Entry 7ZDT (electron microscopy, 2.71 A resolution); this record covers chains C and D.

== Chain C ==
Name: ATP-binding/permease protein CydC
Organism: Escherichia coli K-12
UniProtKB: P23886 (CYDC_ECOLI); numbering as in UniProt (aligned over 1-573)
Amino-acid sequence (573 residues; numbered 1 to 573; the number before each row is that of its first residue):
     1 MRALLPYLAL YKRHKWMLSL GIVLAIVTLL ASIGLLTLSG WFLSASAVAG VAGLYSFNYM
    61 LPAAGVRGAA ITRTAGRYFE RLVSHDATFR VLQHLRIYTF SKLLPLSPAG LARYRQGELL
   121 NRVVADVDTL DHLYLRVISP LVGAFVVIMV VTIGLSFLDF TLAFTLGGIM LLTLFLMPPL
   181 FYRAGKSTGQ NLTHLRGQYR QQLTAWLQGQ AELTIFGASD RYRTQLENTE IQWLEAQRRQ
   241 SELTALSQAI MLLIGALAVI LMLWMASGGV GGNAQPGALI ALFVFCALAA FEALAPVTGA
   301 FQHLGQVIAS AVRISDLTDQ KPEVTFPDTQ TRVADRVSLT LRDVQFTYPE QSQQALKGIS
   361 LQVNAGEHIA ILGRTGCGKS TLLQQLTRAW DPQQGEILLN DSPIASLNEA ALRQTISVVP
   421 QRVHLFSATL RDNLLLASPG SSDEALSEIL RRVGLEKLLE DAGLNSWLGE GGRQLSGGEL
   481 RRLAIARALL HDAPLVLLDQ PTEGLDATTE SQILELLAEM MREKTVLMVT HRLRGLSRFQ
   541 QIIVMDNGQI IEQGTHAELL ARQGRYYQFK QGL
Not modelled in the structure: 573
Construct notes: engineered mutation Gln-500 (Glu in P23886)
Swiss-Prot annotation at these positions:
  - binding site (ATP): Gly-373 to Ser-380
Bound ions: Mg2+: Ser-380, Gln-421 (together with ATP)
Residues lining bound ligands: ATP (adenosine-5'-triphosphate): Tyr-348, Gln-351, Ala-355, Arg-374, Thr-375, Gly-376, Cys-377, Gly-378, Lys-379, Ser-380, Thr-381, Gln-421, Gln-500, His-531
From the paper describing this entry:
  - binding site for ATP: His-531
  - catalytic residues: His-531

== Chain D ==
Name: ATP-binding/permease protein CydD
Organism: Escherichia coli K-12
UniProtKB: P29018 (CYDD_ECOLI); residues 1-588 here = UniProt positions 1-588
Amino-acid sequence (588 residues; row label = number of the first residue in the row):
     1 MNKSRQKELT RWLKQQSVIS QRWLNISRLL GFVSGILIIA QAWFMARILQ HMIMENIPRE
    61 ALLLPFTLLV LTFVLRAWVV WLRERVGYHA GQHIRFAIRR QVLDRLQQAG PAWIQGKPAG
   121 SWATLVLEQI DDMHDYYARY LPQMALAVSV PLLIVVAIFP SNWAAALILL GTAPLIPLFM
   181 ALVGMGAADA NRRNFLALAR LSGHFLDRLR GMETLRIFGR GEAEIESIRS ASEDFRQRTM
   241 EVLRLAFLSS GILEFFTSLS IALVAVYFGF SYLGELDFGH YDTGVTLAAG FLALILAPEF
   301 FQPLRDLGTF YHAKAQAVGA ADSLKTFMET PLAHPQRGEA ELASTDPVTI EAEELFITSP
   361 EGKTLAGPLN FTLPAGQRAV LVGRSGSGKS SLLNALSGFL SYQGSLRING IELRDLSPES
   421 WRKHLSWVGQ NPQLPAATLR DNVLLARPDA SEQELQAALD NAWVSEFLPL LPQGVDTPVG
   481 DQAARLSVGQ AQRVAVARAL LNPCSLLLLD EPAASLDAHS EQRVMEALNA ASLRQTTLMV
   541 THQLEDLADW DVIWVMQDGR IIEQGRYAEL SVAGGPFATL LAHRQEEI
Not modelled in the structure: 584-588
Swiss-Prot annotation at these positions:
  - binding site (ATP): Leu-373 to Val-380
Residues lining bound ligands: ATP (adenosine-5'-triphosphate): Leu-470, Ala-484, Arg-485, Leu-486, Ser-487, Val-488, Gly-489, Gln-490, Ser-515

== Interface between chain C and chain D ==
Contacting residue pairs - 265 pairs, chain C then chain D:
  Ser-39(C) with Ala-265(D); Leu-294(D)
  Gly-40(C) with Phe-291(D); Leu-294(D)
  Phe-42(C) with Ala-265(D); Gly-269(D)
  Leu-43(C) with Ala-265(D); Phe-268(D), hydrophobic; Tyr-272(D); Leu-287(D); Gly-290(D)
  Ser-44(C) with Phe-291(D)
  Ser-46(C) with Gly-269(D), hydrogen bond (side chain-backbone); Tyr-272(D); Leu-273(D)
  Ala-47(C) with Met-54(D); Tyr-272(D); Leu-287(D), hydrophobic
  Val-48(C) with Ile-53(D), hydrophobic
  Gly-50(C) with Tyr-272(D); Leu-273(D)
  Val-51(C) with Tyr-272(D); Leu-273(D)
  Leu-54(C) with Leu-273(D); Glu-275(D)
  Phe-57(C) with Leu-273(D), hydrophobic
  Tyr-59(C) with Phe-270(D), hydrophobic; Leu-273(D), hydrophobic; Glu-275(D), hydrogen bond
  Val-66(C) with Val-266(D), hydrophobic
  Ala-70(C) with Ser-258(D)
  Arg-73(C) with Glu-254(D), salt bridge; Thr-257(D); Ser-258(D), hydrogen bond
  Thr-74(C) with Gly-251(D), hydrogen bond (side chain-backbone); Glu-254(D); Phe-255(D)
  Arg-77(C) with Glu-254(D), salt bridge
  Tyr-78(C) with Phe-247(D); Leu-248(D)
  Arg-81(C) with Phe-247(D); Ser-250(D), hydrogen bond
  Leu-82(C) with Arg-244(D)
  His-85(C) with Met-240(D); Leu-243(D); Phe-247(D)
  Phe-89(C) with Arg-236(D); Met-240(D), hydrophobic; Leu-243(D), hydrophobic
  Arg-90(C) with Arg-236(D)
  Gln-93(C) with Ser-232(D); Glu-233(D), hydrogen bond; Arg-236(D), hydrogen bond
  Arg-96(C) with Leu-201(D); Ser-232(D)
  Ile-97(C) with Ile-225(D), hydrophobic; Arg-229(D)
  Phe-100(C) with Phe-205(D), hydrophobic; Glu-224(D); Ile-228(D), hydrophobic
  Ser-101(C) with Ile-225(D)
  Leu-103(C) with Phe-205(D), hydrophobic; Met-212(D), hydrophobic
  Leu-104(C) with Leu-215(D), hydrophobic; Gly-221(D)
  Ser-107(C) with Met-212(D), hydrogen bond (side chain-backbone); Glu-213(D), hydrogen bond
  Pro-108(C) with Glu-213(D); Arg-216(D)
  Leu-111(C) with Leu-209(D), hydrophobic; Met-212(D), hydrophobic
  Tyr-114(C) with Asp-481(D)
  Arg-115(C) with Gly-480(D); Asp-481(D), salt bridge
  Gln-116(C) with Leu-206(D); Leu-209(D); Arg-210(D); Asp-481(D), hydrogen bond (backbone-side chain); Gln-482(D), hydrogen bond
  Leu-119(C) with Phe-205(D); Leu-209(D), hydrophobic
  Leu-120(C) with Ser-202(D); Phe-205(D), hydrophobic; Leu-206(D), hydrophobic
  Val-123(C) with Phe-205(D), hydrophobic
  Val-124(C) with Ser-202(D)
  Asp-128(C) with Phe-235(D)
  Tyr-199(C) with Arg-99(D); Leu-103(D); Leu-127(D), hydrophobic
  Arg-200(C) with Leu-127(D); Glu-128(D), salt bridge
  Leu-203(C) with Leu-103(D), hydrophobic; Ala-123(D), hydrophobic; Val-126(D), hydrophobic; Leu-127(D), hydrophobic
  Trp-206(C) with Gln-107(D)
  Leu-207(C) with Leu-106(D), hydrophobic; Ile-114(D), hydrophobic; Trp-122(D), hydrophobic
  Gln-208(C) with Arg-210(D), hydrogen bond; Gln-433(D); Gln-482(D), hydrogen bond
  Gln-210(C) with Ile-114(D)
  Ala-211(C) with Pro-111(D), hydrophobic; Phe-399(D); Trp-427(D)
  Glu-212(C) with Gln-433(D), hydrogen bond (side chain-backbone); Leu-445(D); Arg-498(D)
  Thr-214(C) with Arg-422(D)
  Ile-215(C) with Ser-397(D); Phe-399(D), hydrophobic; Arg-422(D); Leu-425(D), hydrophobic; Trp-427(D)
  Phe-216(C) with Trp-427(D); Leu-445(D); Ala-446(D); Arg-498(D)
  Ala-218(C) with Leu-445(D), hydrophobic
  Ser-219(C) with Gln-107(D)
  Asp-220(C) with Gln-107(D), hydrogen bond
  Arg-221(C) with Leu-445(D), hydrogen bond (side chain-backbone); Pro-448(D)
  Tyr-222(C) with Ala-436(D)
  Arg-223(C) with Arg-100(D), hydrogen bond (side chain-backbone); Leu-103(D); Asp-104(D), salt bridge; Gln-107(D)
  Glu-227(C) with Phe-96(D); Arg-100(D), salt bridge
  Glu-230(C) with Phe-96(D); Arg-99(D), salt bridge
  Ile-231(C) with Phe-96(D), hydrophobic
  Trp-233(C) with Leu-127(D), hydrophobic; Asp-131(D)
  Leu-234(C) with Tyr-88(D); Gln-92(D); Arg-95(D); Phe-96(D), hydrophobic
  Gln-237(C) with Tyr-88(D); Arg-95(D); Asp-131(D)
  Arg-238(C) with Tyr-88(D), hydrogen bond (backbone-side chain)
  Ser-241(C) with Tyr-88(D)
  Glu-242(C) with Arg-85(D), salt bridge
  Ala-245(C) with Trp-81(D); Glu-84(D); Arg-85(D)
  Leu-246(C) with Trp-81(D)
  Gln-248(C) with Val-80(D); Glu-84(D)
  Ala-249(C) with Ala-77(D); Trp-81(D), hydrophobic
  Leu-252(C) with Phe-73(D); Arg-76(D); Ala-77(D)
  Leu-253(C) with Ala-77(D), hydrophobic
  Ala-256(C) with Phe-73(D), hydrophobic
  Val-259(C) with Met-45(D), hydrophobic
  Ile-260(C) with Leu-69(D), hydrophobic; Val-70(D), hydrophobic
  Leu-263(C) with Ile-48(D), hydrophobic; Leu-49(D), hydrophobic; Met-52(D), hydrophobic; Phe-66(D), hydrophobic; Leu-69(D), hydrophobic
  Trp-264(C) with Arg-59(D), hydrogen bond (backbone-side chain)
  Met-265(C) with Arg-59(D)
  Ser-267(C) with Met-52(D); Arg-59(D), hydrogen bond
  Gly-268(C) with Arg-59(D)
  Gln-275(C) with Asn-56(D)
  Gly-277(C) with Ile-53(D)
  Ala-281(C) with Ile-53(D), hydrophobic; Phe-291(D), hydrophobic
  Phe-285(C) with Leu-49(D), hydrophobic; Phe-291(D), hydrophobic; Leu-294(D), hydrophobic; Ile-295(D), hydrophobic
  Leu-288(C) with Met-45(D), hydrophobic
  Gln-351(C) with Pro-472(D); Arg-485(D), hydrogen bond
  Gln-353(C) with Pro-469(D); Leu-470(D)
  Gly-373(C) with Asp-517(D)
  Arg-374(C) with Asp-517(D); His-519(D), hydrogen bond
  Thr-375(C) with Arg-493(D), hydrogen bond; Ser-515(D); Leu-516(D); Asp-517(D); Ser-520(D)
  Gly-376(C) with Ser-487(D); Gln-490(D)
  Gln-384(C) with Glu-213(D), hydrogen bond; Arg-216(D), hydrogen bond
  Thr-387(C) with Arg-216(D), hydrogen bond (backbone-side chain); Ile-217(D)
  Ala-389(C) with Arg-216(D)
  Arg-413(C) with Arg-216(D), hydrogen bond (side chain-backbone); Ile-217(D); Gly-219(D)
  Val-418(C) with Ile-217(D), hydrophobic
  Gln-421(C) with Val-488(D); Ser-515(D), hydrogen bond
  Arg-422(C) with Val-488(D); Ala-491(D)
  His-424(C) with Asp-207(D), salt bridge; Arg-210(D); Gly-211(D); Thr-214(D)
  Phe-426(C) with Asp-207(D); Arg-208(D); Gly-211(D); Thr-214(D); Leu-215(D), hydrophobic
  Ser-427(C) with Asp-207(D), hydrogen bond (backbone-side chain); Arg-208(D)
  Ala-428(C) with Arg-208(D)
  Leu-435(C) with Arg-220(D)
  Leu-436(C) with Thr-214(D); Phe-218(D), hydrophobic; Arg-220(D)
  Ala-437(C) with Phe-218(D), hydrophobic
  Pro-439(C) with Arg-220(D)
  Gly-469(C) with Gln-115(D), hydrogen bond (backbone-side chain)
  Glu-470(C) with Gln-115(D); Pro-118(D); Ala-119(D)
  Gly-471(C) with Gln-115(D), hydrogen bond (backbone-backbone); Gly-116(D)
  Gly-472(C) with Gln-115(D), hydrogen bond (backbone-side chain)
  Arg-473(C) with Gln-115(D)
  Gln-474(C) with Gln-115(D), hydrogen bond
  Ser-476(C) with Gly-386(D)
  Gly-477(C) with Gln-430(D), hydrogen bond (backbone-side chain)
  Arg-482(C) with Ser-385(D)
  Arg-487(C) with Thr-214(D); Phe-218(D)
  His-491(C) with Phe-218(D)
  Gln-500(C) with Ser-515(D), hydrogen bond
  Glu-503(C) with Ala-514(D); Ser-515(D), hydrogen bond (side chain-backbone)
  Gly-504(C) with Ser-385(D)
  Leu-505(C) with Ser-385(D); His-542(D)
  Asp-506(C) with Gly-383(D); Arg-384(D); Ser-385(D), hydrogen bond
  Ala-507(C) with Leu-580(D); His-583(D)
  Thr-508(C) with Arg-384(D); His-583(D), hydrogen bond
  Thr-509(C) with Arg-384(D)
  Ser-511(C) with His-583(D)
  His-531(C) with Ser-515(D); Leu-516(D); Asp-517(D)
  Arg-532(C) with His-542(D), hydrogen bond
  Arg-534(C) with His-583(D), hydrogen bond (side chain-backbone)
  Phe-569(C) with Asp-517(D); Ala-518(D)
  Gly-572(C) with Gln-522(D)
Also at the interface, not in a pair above, chain C (152 interface residues in all): Leu-35, Leu-36, Ala-49, Ala-63, Asp-86, Ala-125, Arg-196, Thr-204, Gly-209, Leu-213, Leu-226, Ala-278, Ile-280, Val-284, Arg-388, Leu-425, Gly-478, Arg-481
Also at the interface, not in a pair above, chain D (154 interface residues in all): Gln-41, Glu-60, Leu-63, Val-74, Lys-117, Gly-120, Thr-239, Ile-261, Ala-262, Gly-274, Pro-298, Arg-305, Glu-361, Lys-363, Ser-426, Asn-431, Pro-432, Pro-435, Leu-444, Glu-466, Ala-483, Gly-489, Ala-499, Thr-579

== In short ==
The interface between chain C and chain D involves 152 residues on one side and 154 on the other, with 40
hydrogen bonds and 9 salt bridges. Among the polar pairs are Arg-73(C)/Glu-254(D), Arg-77(C)/Glu-254(D) and
Arg-115(C)/Asp-481(D). The paper reports the catalytic residue His-531(C); a binding site for ATP at
His-531(C).
Here chain C is ATP-binding/permease protein CydC and chain D is ATP-binding/permease protein CydD, both from
Escherichia coli K-12. Entry 7ZDT (Occ(apo/return) conformation of CydDC mutant (E500Q.C) in ATP(CydC) bound
state (Dataset-18)) was determined by electron microscopy (same publication as 7ZD5, 7ZDA, 7ZDB, 7ZDC, 7ZDE,
7ZDF and 10 further entries).
